3K0J - chains A and E of the 3 polymer chains in the assembly; structure by X-ray diffraction, 3.10 A resolution.

[Chain A]
Name: U1 small nuclear ribonucleoprotein A
From: Homo sapiens
Notes: fragment: RRM 1 domain
Reference sequence: P09012 (SNRPA_HUMAN); residues 202-297 here correspond to UniProt positions 2-97 (UniProt number = residue number - 200)
Amino-acid sequence (96 residues; each row starts with the number of its first residue):
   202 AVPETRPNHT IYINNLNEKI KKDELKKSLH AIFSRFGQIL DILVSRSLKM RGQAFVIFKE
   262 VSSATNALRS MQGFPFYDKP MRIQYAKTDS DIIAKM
Unresolved in the structure: 202-205
Sequence notes: engineered mutation His231 (Tyr31 in P09012), Arg236 (Gln36 in P09012)

[Chain E]
Molecule: 87-nt RNA strand
Sequence (87 nucleotides; each row starts with the number of its first residue):
     4 GCGACUCGGG GUGCCCUCCA UUGCACUCCG GAGGCUGAGA AAUACCCGUA UCACCUGAUC
    64 UGGAUAAUGC CAGCGUAGGG AAGUCGC
Bound ions: Mg2+ site 1 near G36 (its only coordinating residue here); Mg2+ site 2: G60, G78 (together with thiamine diphosphate); Mg2+ site 3: U64, G65
Residues lining bound ligands: thiamine diphosphate: G14, U15, U39, G40, G42, A43, C57, U59, G60, A61, G72, C73, A75, G76, C77, G78
What the authors report for this chain:
  - binding site for thiamine diphosphate: G40, G42, A43, U59 to A61, A75 to G78
  - contacts within the chain: A56-G83, G37-A69 (hydrogen bond), C38-A69 (hydrogen bond), A69-A70, C38-A70 (hydrogen bond), U68-A70 (hydrogen bond), A53-A84 (hydrogen bond), C50-A84 (hydrogen bond)

[Interface between chain A and chain E]
Pairs across the interface - 46 pairs, chain A then chain E:
  Tyr213(A) - G26(E)  hydrogen bond to the base
  Tyr213(A) - C27(E)  stacking on the base
  Asn215(A) - G26(E)  base contact
  Asn216(A) - U25(E)  base contact
  Asn216(A) - G26(E)  hydrogen bond to the base
  Glu219(A) - U24(E)  hydrogen bond to the base
  Glu219(A) - G26(E)  hydrogen bond to the base
  Lys222(A) - C17(E)  phosphate contact
  Lys222(A) - C18(E)  salt bridge to the phosphate
  Lys222(A) - A70(E)  sugar contact
  Lys222(A) - U71(E)  sugar contact
  Asp224(A) - U62(E)  sugar contact
  Lys227(A) - U62(E)  base contact
  Lys228(A) - U62(E)  phosphate contact
  Lys228(A) - C63(E)  salt bridge to the phosphate
  Ile243(A) - U62(E)  base contact
  Arg247(A) - C17(E)  salt bridge to the phosphate
  Arg247(A) - C18(E)  salt bridge to the phosphate
  Ser248(A) - C32(E)  hydrogen bond to the phosphate
  Ser248(A) - G33(E)  phosphate contact
  Leu249(A) - A23(E)  base contact
  Leu249(A) - G33(E)  hydrogen bond to the phosphate
  Lys250(A) - G26(E)  hydrogen bond to the sugar
  Met251(A) - A28(E)  hydrogen bond to the sugar
  Arg252(A) - A23(E)  base contact
  Arg252(A) - U24(E)  base contact
  Arg252(A) - G26(E)  hydrogen bond to the base
  Arg252(A) - G33(E)  hydrogen bond to the base
  Gly253(A) - G26(E)  base contact
  Gln254(A) - G26(E)  base contact
  Gln254(A) - C27(E)  sugar contact
  Phe256(A) - C27(E)  sugar contact
  Phe256(A) - A28(E)  stacking on the base
  Lys280(A) - U25(E)  hydrogen bond to the base
  Arg283(A) - U25(E)  hydrogen bond to the base
  Gln285(A) - C27(E)  hydrogen bond to the base
  Tyr286(A) - C27(E)  hydrogen bond to the base
  Ala287(A) - C27(E)  base contact
  Ala287(A) - A28(E)  base contact
  Lys288(A) - C27(E)  hydrogen bond to the base
  Thr289(A) - A28(E)  hydrogen bond to the base
  Asp290(A) - A28(E)  hydrogen bond to the base
  Asp290(A) - C29(E)  hydrogen bond to the base
  Ser291(A) - A28(E)  hydrogen bond to the base
  Ser291(A) - C29(E)  base contact
  Asp292(A) - C29(E)  hydrogen bond to the base
Interface residues without a listed pair, chain A (33 interface residues in all): Thr211, Leu217, His231, Asp242, Leu244
Interface residues without a listed pair, chain E (16 interface residues in all): U30

[Summary]
33 residues of chain A and 16 residues of chain E are in contact; the contacts include 20 hydrogen bonds, 4
salt bridges and 2 aromatic stacking contacts. Among the polar pairs are Tyr213(A)-G26(E), Asn216(A)-G26(E)
and Glu219(A)-U24(E). From the paper: a binding site for thiamine diphosphate at G40(E), G42(E) and A43(E)
among others; contacts within the chain involving A56(E), G83(E) and A69(E) among others.
Here chain A is U1 small nuclear ribonucleoprotein A (Homo sapiens) and chain E is an 87-nt RNA strand. Entry
3K0J (Crystal structure of the E. coli ThiM riboswitch in complex with thiamine pyrophosphate and the U1A ...)
was determined by X-ray diffraction.
